PDB entry 3B9F | X-ray diffraction, 1.60 A resolution | chains L and H of the 3 polymer chains in the assembly

== Chain L ==
Protein: Prothrombin
From: Homo sapiens
Notes: EC 3.4.21.5; fragment: Thrombin light chain
UniProt: P00734 (THRB_HUMAN); the construct lacks a stretch of the UniProt sequence, so the offset changes along the chain: -2 to 0 = UniProt 315-317; 1-14 = UniProt 336-349
Amino-acid sequence (49 residues; each row starts with the number of its first residue; a row labelled like 14A-14L holds insertion residues (14A, then the next letters in order); numbers below 1 keep their minus sign (Thr-2 is residue -2)):
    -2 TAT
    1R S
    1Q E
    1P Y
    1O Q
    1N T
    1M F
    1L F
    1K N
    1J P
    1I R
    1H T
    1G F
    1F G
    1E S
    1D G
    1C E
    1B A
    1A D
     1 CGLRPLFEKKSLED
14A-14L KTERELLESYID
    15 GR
Unresolved in the structure: -2 to 0, 15-16
UniProt features mapped onto this chain:
  - site: Arg16 (Cleavage)

== Chain H ==
Protein: Prothrombin
From: Homo sapiens
Notes: EC 3.4.21.5; fragment: Thrombin heavy chain
UniProt: P00734 (THRB_HUMAN); the construct lacks a stretch of the UniProt sequence and is renumbered around it, so the offset changes along the chain: 16-36 = UniProt 364-384; 37-60 = UniProt 386-409; 61-77 = UniProt 419-435; 78-97 = UniProt 437-456; 7 more segments
Amino-acid sequence (259 residues; each row starts with the number of its first residue; note: 2 numbers in that range are skipped by the numbering (no residue carries them; nothing is unmodelled there); a row labelled like 60A-60I holds insertion residues (60A, then the next letters in order)):
    16 IVEGSDAEIGMSPWQVMLFRK
   36A S
    37 PQELLCGASLISDRWVLTAAHCLL
60A-60I YPPWDKNFT
    61 ENDLLVRIGKHSRTRYE
   77A R
    78 NIEKISMLEKIYIHPRYNWR
   97A E
    98 NLDRDIALMKLKKPVAFSDYIHPVCLPDRETA
129A-129C ASL
   130 LQAGYKGRVTGWGNLKET
147A-147F WTANVG
   149 KGQPSVLQVVNLPIVERPVCKDSTRIRITDNMFCAG
  184A Y
   185 KP
186A-186D DEGK
   187 RGDACEGDAGGPFVMKSP
204A-204B FN
   205 NRWYQMGIVSWGE
   219 GCD
  221A R
   222 DGKYGFYTHVFRLKKWIQKVIDQFGE
Unresolved in the structure: 147A-147F
Disulfides: Cys42-Cys58, Cys168-Cys182, Cys191-Cys220
Glycans and other covalent adducts: glycan linked to Asn60G
Construct notes: engineered mutation Ala195 (Ser568 in P00734)
UniProt features mapped onto this chain:
  - region: Ala183 to Val200 (High affinity receptor-binding region which is also known as the TP508 peptide)
  - active site (Charge relay system): His57, Asp102
  - glycosylation: Asn60G (N-linked (GlcNAc...) (complex) asparagine)

== Chain L / chain H interface ==
Inter-chain disulfides: Cys1(L)-Cys122(H)
Pairs across the interface (88):
  Cys1(L) - Pro120(H)
  Cys1(L) - Val121(H)
  Cys1(L) - Cys122(H)  disulfide
  Cys1(L) - Arg206(H)  hydrogen bond (backbone-side chain)
  Asp1A(L) - His119(H)  salt bridge
  Asp1A(L) - Arg206(H)
  Ala1B(L) - Arg206(H)  hydrogen bond (backbone-side chain)
  Gly1D(L) - Phe114(H)
  Gly1D(L) - Pro120(H)
  Ser1E(L) - Ser48(H)
  Ser1E(L) - Asp49(H)  hydrogen bond
  Ser1E(L) - Phe114(H)
  Gly1F(L) - Asp49(H)
  Gly1F(L) - Arg50(H)
  Phe1G(L) - Ile47(H)
  Phe1G(L) - Ser48(H)  hydrogen bond (backbone-side chain)
  Phe1G(L) - Arg50(H)
  Phe1G(L) - Trp51(H)
  Phe1G(L) - Ile242(H)  hydrophobic
  Thr1H(L) - Arg50(H)  hydrogen bond (backbone-side chain)
  Thr1H(L) - Trp51(H)  hydrogen bond (backbone-side chain)
  Thr1H(L) - Ile242(H)
  Thr1H(L) - Asp243(H)
  Thr1H(L) - Gly246(H)
  Thr1H(L) - Glu247(H)
  Arg1I(L) - Arg50(H)  hydrogen bond (backbone-side chain)
  Arg1I(L) - Glu247(H)  salt bridge
  Pro1J(L) - Arg50(H)
  Phe1L(L) - Leu123(H)  hydrophobic
  Phe1L(L) - Ile242(H)  hydrophobic
  Phe1M(L) - Lys235(H)
  Phe1M(L) - Gln239(H)
  Tyr1P(L) - Arg206(H)
  Tyr1P(L) - Tyr208(H)
  Glu1Q(L) - Asn204B(H)  hydrogen bond (backbone-side chain)
  Ser1R(L) - Asn204B(H)  hydrogen bond (side chain-backbone)
  Ser1R(L) - Arg206(H)  hydrogen bond
  Gly2(L) - Trp29(H)
  Gly2(L) - Pro120(H)  hydrogen bond (backbone-backbone)
  Gly2(L) - Cys122(H)  hydrogen bond (backbone-side chain)
  Gly2(L) - Arg206(H)
  Gly2(L) - Trp207(H)  hydrogen bond (backbone-backbone)
  Leu3(L) - His119(H)  hydrogen bond (backbone-side chain)
  Leu3(L) - Asn205(H)
  Leu3(L) - Arg206(H)
  Arg4(L) - Gly25(H)
  Arg4(L) - Met26(H)  hydrogen bond (side chain-backbone)
  Arg4(L) - Pro28(H)
  Arg4(L) - Trp29(H)
  Arg4(L) - Arg137(H)
  Arg4(L) - Trp207(H)
  Pro5(L) - Ser115(H)
  Pro5(L) - Asp116(H)
  Pro5(L) - His119(H)
  Leu6(L) - Ile24(H)
  Leu6(L) - Asp116(H)
  Phe7(L) - Glu23(H)
  Phe7(L) - Ile24(H)
  Phe7(L) - Gly25(H)
  Phe7(L) - Met26(H)  hydrophobic
  Glu8(L) - Lys202(H)  salt bridge
  Glu8(L) - Asn205(H)
  Glu8(L) - Trp207(H)  hydrogen bond
  Asp14(L) - Glu23(H)
  Asp14(L) - Met26(H)
  Asp14(L) - Arg137(H)  salt bridge
  Asp14(L) - Trp207(H)
  Lys14A(L) - Glu23(H)  hydrogen bond (backbone-side chain)
  Thr14B(L) - Arg137(H)  hydrogen bond
  Thr14B(L) - Asn159(H)  hydrogen bond
  Glu14C(L) - Arg137(H)
  Glu14C(L) - Lys202(H)  salt bridge
  Glu14E(L) - Lys135(H)  salt bridge
  Glu14E(L) - Asn159(H)  hydrogen bond
  Glu14E(L) - Tyr184A(H)  hydrogen bond
  Glu14E(L) - Lys186D(H)  salt bridge
  Leu14F(L) - Lys135(H)
  Leu14F(L) - Gly136(H)
  Leu14F(L) - Asn159(H)
  Leu14F(L) - Trp207(H)  hydrophobic
  Leu14G(L) - Pro204(H)  hydrophobic
  Ser14I(L) - Gly133(H)
  Ser14I(L) - Tyr134(H)
  Ser14I(L) - Lys135(H)  hydrogen bond (side chain-backbone)
  Tyr14J(L) - Leu129C(H)
  Tyr14J(L) - Tyr134(H)  hydrophobic
  Tyr14J(L) - Lys202(H)  hydrogen bond (side chain-backbone)
  Tyr14J(L) - Pro204(H)
Also at the interface, not in a pair above, chain L (33 interface residues in all): Glu1C, Lys9
Also at the interface, not in a pair above, chain H (45 interface residues in all): Tyr117, Met201, Phe204A, Ile238

== In short ==
The interface between chain L and chain H involves 33 residues on one side and 45 on the other; the contacts
include 1 disulfide bond, 23 hydrogen bonds and 7 salt bridges. Polar contacts include Asp1A(L)-His119(H),
Arg1I(L)-Glu247(H) and Glu8(L)-Lys202(H).
Chain L is Prothrombin and chain H is Prothrombin, both from Homo sapiens; the structure, 1.6 A structure of
the PCI-thrombin-heparin complex, was determined by X-ray diffraction.
